8U8I - chains D and G of the 7 polymer chains in the assembly; structure by electron microscopy, 3.50 A resolution.

[Chain D]
Molecule: Cell division control protein 48
Organism: Saccharomyces cerevisiae
Notes: EC 3.6.4.6
UniProt: P25694 (CDC48_YEAST); residue numbers follow UniProt; this construct covers 1-835
Sequence (835 residues; each row starts with the number of its first residue):
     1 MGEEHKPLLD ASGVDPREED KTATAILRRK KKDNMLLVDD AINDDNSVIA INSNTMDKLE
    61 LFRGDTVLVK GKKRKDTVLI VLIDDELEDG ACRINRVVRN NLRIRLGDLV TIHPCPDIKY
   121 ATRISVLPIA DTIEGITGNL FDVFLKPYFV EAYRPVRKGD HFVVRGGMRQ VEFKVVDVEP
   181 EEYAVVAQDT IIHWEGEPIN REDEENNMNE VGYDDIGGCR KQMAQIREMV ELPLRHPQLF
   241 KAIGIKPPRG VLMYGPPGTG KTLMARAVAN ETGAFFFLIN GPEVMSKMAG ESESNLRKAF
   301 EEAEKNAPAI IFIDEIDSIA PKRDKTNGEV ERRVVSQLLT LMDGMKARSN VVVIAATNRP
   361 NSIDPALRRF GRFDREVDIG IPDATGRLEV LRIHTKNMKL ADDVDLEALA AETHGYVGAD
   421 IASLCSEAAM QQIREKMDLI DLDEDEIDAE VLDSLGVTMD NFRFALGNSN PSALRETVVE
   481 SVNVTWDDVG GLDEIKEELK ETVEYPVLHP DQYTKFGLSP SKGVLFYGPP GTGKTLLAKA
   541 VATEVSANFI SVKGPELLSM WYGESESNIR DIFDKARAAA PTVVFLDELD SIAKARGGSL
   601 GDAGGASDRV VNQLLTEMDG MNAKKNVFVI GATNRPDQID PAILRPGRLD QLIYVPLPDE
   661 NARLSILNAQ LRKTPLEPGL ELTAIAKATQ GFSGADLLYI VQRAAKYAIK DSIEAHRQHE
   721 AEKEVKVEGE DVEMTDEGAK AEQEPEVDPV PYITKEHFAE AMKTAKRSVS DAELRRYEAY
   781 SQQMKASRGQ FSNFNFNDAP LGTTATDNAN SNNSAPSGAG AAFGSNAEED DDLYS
Disordered / not traced: 1-210, 441-447, 723-747, 788-835
Bound ions: Mg2+ site 1: Thr262 (together with 08T); Mg2+ site 2: Asp343 (together with 08T) (shared with 1 residue of chain C); Mg2+ site 3: Thr535 (together with 08T)
Small-molecule neighbours:
  - 08T ([[[(2R,3S,4R,5R)-5-(6-aminopurin-9-yl)-3,4-bis(oxidanyl)oxolan-2-yl]methoxy-oxidanyl-phosphoryl]oxy-oxidanyl-phosphoryl]oxy-tris(fluoranyl)beryllium), molecule 1: Asp215, Ile216, Gly217, Cys219, Pro256, Pro257, Gly258, Thr259, Gly260, Lys261, Thr262, Leu263, Val390, Ile393, His394, Gly418, Ala419
  - 08T, molecule 2: Asp343, Arg369, Phe370, Arg372
  - 08T, molecule 3: Val489, Gly490, Leu492, Pro529, Pro530, Gly531, Thr532, Gly533, Lys534, Thr535, Leu536, Asn634, Ile666, Gln670, Gly694, Ala695, Leu698
  - 08T, molecule 4: Asp619, Arg645, Arg648
UniProt features mapped onto this chain:
  - binding site (ATP): Pro257 to Leu263, Asn358, His394, Gly531 to Leu536
  - modified residue: Ser472 (Phosphoserine), Ser519 (Phosphoserine), Thr735 (Phosphothreonine), Ser770 (Phosphoserine)
  - cross-link (Glycyl lysine isopeptide (Lys-Gly)): Lys305 (interchain with G-Cter in ubiquitin), Lys322 (interchain with G-Cter in ubiquitin), Lys346 (interchain with G-Cter in ubiquitin), Lys522 (interchain with G-Cter in ubiquitin), Lys539 (interchain with G-Cter in ubiquitin), Lys594 (interchain with G-Cter in ubiquitin), Lys673 (interchain with G-Cter in ubiquitin)
  - mutagenesis: Lys261 (K261A: Moderate reduction in growth rate; K261T: Probable loss of ATP binding. Complete loss of catalytic activity), Glu315 (E315A: Moderate reduction in growth rate; E315D: Severe loss of catalytic activity without affecting cooperativity between the 2 ATP-binding regions. Slight reduction in growth rate ...), Asn358 (N358A: Slight reduction in growth rate. Restores cell growth; when associated with Q-315), Arg369 (R369A: No effect on growth rate. Restores cell growth; when associated with Q-315), Pro471 (P471A/S: Restores cell growth; when associated with Q-315), Arg475 (R475H: Restores cell growth; when associated with Q-315), Lys534 (K534A/T: Severe loss of catalytic activity. Lethal), Glu588 (E588D: Moderate reduction in growth rate; E588Q: Lethal), Arg645 (R645A: Lethal)
Reported in the primary citation:
  - catalytic residues: Glu315, Arg369, Arg372, Glu588, Arg645, Arg648 (citing earlier work)

[Chain G]
Molecule: Substrate
Organism: Saccharomyces cerevisiae
Sequence (22 residues; each row starts with the number of its first residue):
     1 AAAAAAAAAA AAAVAVAVAV AA

[Chain D / chain G interface]
Pairs across the interface (11):
  Lys287(D) - Ala8(G)
  Met288(D) - Ala6(G)
  Met288(D) - Ala7(G)  hydrophobic
  Ala289(D) - Ala6(G)
  Met560(D) - Val20(G)  hydrogen bond (backbone-backbone)
  Trp561(D) - Ala19(G)  hydrophobic
  Trp561(D) - Val20(G)
  Tyr562(D) - Val18(G)
  Tyr562(D) - Ala19(G)
  Tyr562(D) - Val20(G)
  Asp602(D) - Ala21(G)
Interface residues without a listed pair, chain D (8 interface residues in all): Ala603
Interface residues without a listed pair, chain G (8 interface residues in all): Ala22

[Summary]
Chain D and chain G each contribute 8 residues to their interface, with 1 hydrogen bond. Its one hydrogen
bond, Met560(D)-Val20(G), is backbone to backbone. Ligands of chain D: 4 copies of compound 08T. From UniProt:
15 ATP-binding residues and 9 mutagenesis sites on chain D. From the paper: catalytic residues Glu315(D),
Arg369(D) and Arg372(D) among others.
Here chain D is Cell division control protein 48 and chain G is Substrate, both from Saccharomyces cerevisiae.
Entry 8U8I (Cdc48-Shp1 unfolding native substrate, Class 4) was determined by electron microscopy (same
publication as 8U7T, 8U9C, 8U9P, 8U9Q, 8U9Z, 8UA0 and 3 further entries).
